Entry 8WIG (X-ray diffraction, 3.22 A resolution); this record covers chains A and B.

Chain A (and B):
Protein: Threonine--tRNA ligase
Organism: Escherichia coli
Notes: EC 6.1.1.3; chain B of this document is another copy of the same molecule, construct and numbering; everything in this record applies to it too
UniProtKB: A0A8S7FUD7 (A0A8S7FUD7_ECOLX); numbering as in UniProt (aligned over 242-642)
Amino-acid sequence (410 residues; row label = number of the first residue in the row):
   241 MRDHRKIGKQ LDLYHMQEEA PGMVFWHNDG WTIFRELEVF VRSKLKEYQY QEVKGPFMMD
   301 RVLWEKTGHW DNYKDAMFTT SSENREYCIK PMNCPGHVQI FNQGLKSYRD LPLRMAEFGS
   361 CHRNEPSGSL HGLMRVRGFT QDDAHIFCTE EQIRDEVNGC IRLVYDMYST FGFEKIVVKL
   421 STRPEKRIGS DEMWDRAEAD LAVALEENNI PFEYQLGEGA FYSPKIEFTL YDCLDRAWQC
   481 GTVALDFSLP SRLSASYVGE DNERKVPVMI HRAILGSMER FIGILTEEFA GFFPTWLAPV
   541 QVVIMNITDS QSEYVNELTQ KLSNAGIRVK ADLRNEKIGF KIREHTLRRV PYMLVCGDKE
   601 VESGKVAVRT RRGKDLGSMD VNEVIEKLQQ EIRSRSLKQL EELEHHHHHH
Not modelled in the structure: 241, 643-650
Sequence notes: initiating methionine (241); engineered mutation S463 (Gly in A0A8S7FUD7), A484 (Gln in A0A8S7FUD7); expression tag (643-650)
Bound ions: Zn2+: C334, H385, H511
From the paper describing this entry:
  - mutagenesis - G463S/Q484A, G463S: decreased binding to OB
  - mutagenesis - A316N, L489M: unchanged binding to OB
  - mutagenesis - G463S: decreased binding to BN
  - mutagenesis - G463S: increased catalytic activity
  - mutagenesis - G463S: decreased expression (proposed by the authors, not directly observed)

How chain A and chain B interact:
Contacting residue pairs (90; chain A residue first):
  H255(A) - Q339(B)
  H255(A) - Q343(B)
  Q257(A) - Q339(B)  hydrogen bond
  E258(A) - R325(B)  hydrogen bond (backbone-side chain)
  E259(A) - M299(B)
  E259(A) - D300(B)  hydrogen bond (backbone-backbone)
  E259(A) - Y327(B)
  A260(A) - M298(B)
  P261(A) - R325(B)
  P261(A) - Y327(B)
  M263(A) - P296(B)  hydrophobic
  M263(A) - M298(B)  hydrophobic
  V264(A) - K294(B)
  V264(A) - G295(B)
  V264(A) - P296(B)
  F265(A) - K294(B)
  F265(A) - P296(B)  hydrophobic
  F265(A) - M299(B)  hydrophobic
  F265(A) - Q339(B)
  W266(A) - V293(B)
  W266(A) - K294(B)  hydrogen bond (backbone-backbone)
  W266(A) - I340(B)
  H267(A) - I340(B)
  H267(A) - Q343(B)
  N268(A) - Q291(B)
  N268(A) - E292(B)  hydrogen bond (side chain-backbone)
  W271(A) - E292(B)  hydrogen bond
  W271(A) - K294(B)
  R275(A) - R282(B)
  R275(A) - E292(B)  salt bridge
  R282(A) - R275(B)
  K286(A) - S563(B)  hydrogen bond (side chain-backbone)
  Q291(A) - N268(B)
  E292(A) - N268(B)  hydrogen bond (backbone-side chain)
  E292(A) - W271(B)  hydrogen bond
  E292(A) - R275(B)  salt bridge
  V293(A) - W266(B)
  V293(A) - N268(B)
  K294(A) - V264(B)
  K294(A) - F265(B)
  K294(A) - W266(B)  hydrogen bond (backbone-backbone)
  K294(A) - W271(B)
  P296(A) - A260(B)  hydrophobic
  P296(A) - M263(B)  hydrophobic
  P296(A) - V264(B)
  P296(A) - F265(B)
  F297(A) - F297(B)  hydrophobic
  F297(A) - S360(B)
  F297(A) - H362(B)
  M298(A) - A260(B)
  M298(A) - M263(B)  hydrophobic
  M298(A) - I329(B)  hydrophobic
  M298(A) - H362(B)
  M299(A) - E259(B)
  M299(A) - A260(B)  hydrophobic
  M299(A) - F265(B)  hydrophobic
  D300(A) - E259(B)  hydrogen bond (backbone-backbone)
  F318(A) - T320(B)
  F318(A) - S322(B)
  T319(A) - T319(B)
  T319(A) - T320(B)  hydrogen bond (backbone-side chain)
  T320(A) - F318(B)
  T320(A) - T319(B)  hydrogen bond (side chain-backbone)
  S322(A) - F318(B)
  S322(A) - N364(B)  hydrogen bond
  S322(A) - R377(B)  hydrogen bond
  E323(A) - P366(B)
  E323(A) - S367(B)  hydrogen bond
  E323(A) - R377(B)  salt bridge
  R325(A) - E258(B)  hydrogen bond (side chain-backbone)
  R325(A) - E259(B)
  Y327(A) - E259(B)
  Y327(A) - P261(B)
  Q339(A) - H255(B)
  Q339(A) - Q257(B)  hydrogen bond
  Q339(A) - F265(B)
  I340(A) - F265(B)  hydrophobic
  I340(A) - W266(B)
  I340(A) - H267(B)
  Q343(A) - H255(B)
  S360(A) - F297(B)
  H362(A) - F297(B)
  N364(A) - S322(B)  hydrogen bond
  E365(A) - E323(B)
  P366(A) - E323(B)
  S367(A) - E323(B)  hydrogen bond
  R377(A) - S322(B)  hydrogen bond
  R377(A) - E323(B)  salt bridge
  R377(A) - Y327(B)
  S563(A) - K286(B)  hydrogen bond (backbone-side chain)
Other interface residues (no listed pair), chain A (49 interface residues in all): G295, L303, S321, I329, G336, G566
Other interface residues (no listed pair), chain B (49 interface residues in all): V302, L303, S321, G336, E365

Overview:
The chain A/chain B interface involves 49 residues from each chain; the contacts include 22 hydrogen bonds and
4 salt bridges. Polar pairs include R275(A)-E292(B), E323(A)-R377(B) and Q257(A)-Q339(B). From the paper:
G463S/Q484A and G463S of chain A reduce binding to OB; G463S of chain A reduces binding to BN.
Chain A and chain B are both Threonine--tRNA ligase (Escherichia coli); the structure, Crystal structure of E.
coli ThrS catalytic domain mutant G463S/Q484A, was determined by X-ray diffraction, deposited together with
8WIA, 8WIH, 8WII and 8WIJ.
